7KAK - chains A and C of the 6 polymer chains in the assembly; structure by electron microscopy, 3.90 A resolution.

# Chain A
Molecule: Protein transport channel Sec61 complex, alpha subunit (Sec61)
Organism: Thermomyces lanuginosus
Sequence (480 residues; each row starts with the number of its first residue):
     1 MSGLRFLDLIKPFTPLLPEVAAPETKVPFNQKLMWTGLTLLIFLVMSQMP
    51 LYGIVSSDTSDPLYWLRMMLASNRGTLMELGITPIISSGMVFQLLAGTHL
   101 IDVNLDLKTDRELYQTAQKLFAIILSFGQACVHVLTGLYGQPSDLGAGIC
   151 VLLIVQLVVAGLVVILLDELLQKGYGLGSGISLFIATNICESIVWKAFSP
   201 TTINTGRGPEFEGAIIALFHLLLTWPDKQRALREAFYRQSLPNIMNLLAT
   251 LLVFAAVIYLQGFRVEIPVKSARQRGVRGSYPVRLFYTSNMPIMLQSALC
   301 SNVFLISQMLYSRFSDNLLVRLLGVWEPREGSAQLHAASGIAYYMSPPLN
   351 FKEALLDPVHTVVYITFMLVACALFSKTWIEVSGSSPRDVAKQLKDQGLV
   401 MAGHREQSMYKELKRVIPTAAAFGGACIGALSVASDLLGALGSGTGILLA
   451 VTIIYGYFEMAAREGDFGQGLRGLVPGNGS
Unresolved in the structure: 1-8, 100-105, 329-334, 467-480

# Chain C
Molecule: Protein transport channel Sec61 complex, gamma subunit (Sss1)
Organism: Thermomyces lanuginosus
Sequence (70 residues; row label = number of the first residue in the row):
     1 MSEQVQELLDIPRDFLKDGMQFIHKCQKPDRKEFKKVCQAVAIGFVAMGA
    51 IGYIVKLVHIPINNILVAGS
Unresolved in the structure: 1-11, 69-70

# How chain A and chain C interact
Contacting residue pairs - 49 pairs, chain A then chain C:
  Leu44(A) - Gly52(C)
  Leu44(A) - Val55(C)  hydrophobic
  Val45(A) - His59(C)
  Gln48(A) - Val55(C)
  Gln48(A) - Lys56(C)
  Gln48(A) - His59(C)
  Pro50(A) - Asn63(C)
  Ala186(A) - Met48(C)
  Thr187(A) - Met48(C)
  Cys190(A) - Phe45(C)  hydrogen bond (side chain-backbone)
  Cys190(A) - Met48(C)  hydrophobic
  Cys190(A) - Gly49(C)  hydrogen bond (side chain-backbone)
  Glu191(A) - Gly52(C)
  Glu191(A) - Lys56(C)
  Ile193(A) - Phe45(C)  hydrophobic
  Val194(A) - Gly49(C)
  Trp195(A) - Tyr53(C)  hydrophobic
  Trp195(A) - Lys56(C)
  Phe198(A) - Tyr53(C)  hydrogen bond (backbone-side chain)
  Pro200(A) - Tyr53(C)
  Pro200(A) - Leu57(C)  hydrophobic
  Phe254(A) - Val41(C)  hydrophobic
  Ile258(A) - Phe34(C)  hydrophobic
  Ile258(A) - Val41(C)  hydrophobic
  Tyr259(A) - Phe34(C)  hydrophobic
  Gly262(A) - Pro29(C)
  Phe263(A) - Cys26(C)
  Phe263(A) - Gln27(C)
  Phe263(A) - Lys28(C)
  Phe263(A) - Pro29(C)
  Arg264(A) - Cys26(C)  hydrogen bond (backbone-side chain)
  Arg264(A) - Gln27(C)
  Val265(A) - Phe22(C)  hydrophobic
  Val265(A) - Cys26(C)  hydrophobic
  Leu285(A) - Phe22(C)  hydrophobic
  Leu285(A) - Ile23(C)  hydrophobic
  Arg415(A) - Lys25(C)
  Thr419(A) - Asp18(C)  hydrogen bond
  Ala420(A) - Phe22(C)  hydrophobic
  Ala422(A) - Phe15(C)
  Phe423(A) - Gly19(C)
  Phe423(A) - Ile23(C)  hydrophobic
  Ala450(A) - Phe45(C)  hydrophobic
  Ile454(A) - Val41(C)  hydrophobic
  Ile454(A) - Phe45(C)  hydrophobic
  Ile454(A) - Met48(C)  hydrophobic
  Tyr455(A) - Val37(C)  hydrophobic
  Phe458(A) - Val37(C)  hydrophobic
  Phe458(A) - Ala40(C)  hydrophobic
Other interface residues (no listed pair), chain A (36 interface residues in all): Leu41, Met49, Ile54, Ser199, Ala255, Val416
Other interface residues (no listed pair), chain C (28 interface residues in all): Cys38, Ala42, Ile51, Val67

# Summary
36 residues of chain A face 28 of chain C across their interface; the contacts include 5 hydrogen bonds. Polar
contacts include Cys190(A)-Phe45(C), Cys190(A)-Gly49(C) and Phe198(A)-Tyr53(C).
Chain A is Protein transport channel Sec61 complex, alpha subunit (Sec61) and chain C is Protein transport
channel Sec61 complex, gamma subunit (Sss1), both from Thermomyces lanuginosus; the structure, Cryo-EM
structure of the Sec complex from T. lanuginosus, wild-type, class without Sec62, was determined by electron
microscopy together with 7KAH, 7KAI, 7KAJ, 7KAL, 7KAM, 7KAN and 8 further entries from the same study.
